PDB entry 3IET | X-ray diffraction, 2.20 A resolution | chains B and X of the 6 polymer chains in the assembly

# Chain B
Molecule: Immunoglobulin heavy chain (IgG2a)
Source organism: Mus musculus
Amino-acid sequence (218 residues; numbered 1 to 213 plus 6 insertion-coded residues; 1 number in that range is skipped by the numbering (no residue carries it; nothing is unmodelled there); the number before each row is that of its first residue; a row labelled like 52A-52C holds insertion residues (52A, then the next letters in order)):
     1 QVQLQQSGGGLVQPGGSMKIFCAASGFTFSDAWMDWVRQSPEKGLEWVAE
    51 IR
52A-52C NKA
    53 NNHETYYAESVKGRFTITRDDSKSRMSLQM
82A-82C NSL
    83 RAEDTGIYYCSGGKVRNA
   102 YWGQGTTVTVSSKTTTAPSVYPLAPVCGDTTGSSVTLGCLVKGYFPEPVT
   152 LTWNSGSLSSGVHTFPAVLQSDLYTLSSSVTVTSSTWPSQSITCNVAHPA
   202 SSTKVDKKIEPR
Unresolved in the structure: 128-134, 213
Disulfides: Cys22-Cys92, Cys140-Cys195
Metal / ion sites: Zn2+ near His55 (its only coordinating residue here)
Small-molecule neighbours: 2-acetamido-2-deoxy-alpha-D-galactopyranose (A2G): Trp33, Trp47, Glu50, Arg52, Tyr58, Arg98

# Chain X
Molecule: Podoplanin
Source organism: Mus musculus
Reference sequence: A8Y5F6 (A8Y5F6_MOUSE); residues 1-9 here correspond to UniProt positions 76-84 (UniProt number = residue number + 75)
Amino-acid sequence (9 residues; each row starts with the number of its first residue):
     1 GTKPPLEEL
Covalent attachments: 2-acetamido-2-deoxy-alpha-D-galactopyranose (A2G) linked to Thr2

# Chain B / chain X interface
Pairs across the interface (9; chain B residue first):
  Trp33(B) with Pro5(X), hydrophobic
  Arg52(B) with Lys3(X), hydrogen bond (side chain-backbone); Pro4(X); Pro5(X)
  Asn52A(B) with Glu7(X), hydrogen bond
  Ala52C(B) with Leu6(X)
  Asn53(B) with Pro5(X); Leu6(X), hydrogen bond (side chain-backbone); Glu7(X), hydrogen bond

# In short
The chain B/chain X interface involves 5 residues from each chain; the contacts include 4 hydrogen bonds.
Polar contacts include Arg52(B)-Lys3(X), Asn52A(B)-Glu7(X) and Asn53(B)-Leu6(X). Ligands of chain B:
2-acetamido-2-deoxy-alpha-D-galactopyranose. Covalently linked 2-acetamido-2-deoxy-alpha-D-galactopyranose: at
Thr2(X).
Chain B is Immunoglobulin heavy chain (IgG2a) and chain X is Podoplanin, both from Mus musculus; the
structure, Crystal Structure of 237mAb with antigen, was determined by X-ray diffraction, deposited together
with 3IF1.
